PDB entry 6X00 | X-ray diffraction, 1.55 A resolution | chains A and C of the 3 polymer chains in the assembly

# Chain A
Molecule: H-2 class I histocompatibility antigen, D-B alpha chain
Organism: Mus musculus
Reference sequence: P01899 (HA11_MOUSE); residues 1-280 here correspond to UniProt positions 25-304 (UniProt number = residue number + 24)
Amino-acid sequence (281 residues; row label = number of the first residue in the row; numbering starts at 0):
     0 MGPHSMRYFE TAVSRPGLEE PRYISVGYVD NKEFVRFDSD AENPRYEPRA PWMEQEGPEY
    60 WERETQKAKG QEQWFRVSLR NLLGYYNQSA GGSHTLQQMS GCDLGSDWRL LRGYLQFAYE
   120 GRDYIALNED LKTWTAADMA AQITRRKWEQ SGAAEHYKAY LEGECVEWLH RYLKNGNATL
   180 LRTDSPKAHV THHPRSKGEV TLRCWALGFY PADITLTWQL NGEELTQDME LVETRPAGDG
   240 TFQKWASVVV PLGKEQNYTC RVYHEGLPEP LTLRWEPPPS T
Not modelled in the structure: 225-227, 277-280
Construct notes: initiating methionine (0)
Disulfide bonds: C101-C164, C203-C259
What the authors report for this chain:
  - conformationally variable residues (helix shift): E148 to A152

# Chain C
Molecule: Epitope from Neuraminidase Protein (NA-181-191)
Notes: EC 3.2.1.18
Reference sequence: P03468 (NRAM_I34A1); residues 1-11 here correspond to UniProt positions 181-191 (UniProt number = residue number + 180)
Amino-acid sequence (11 residues; row label = number of the first residue in the row):
     1 SGPDNGAVAV L
What the authors report for this chain:
  - conformationally variable residues: N5 to V8

# Chain A / chain C interface
Residue-residue contacts (48; chain A residue first):
  M5(A) with S1(C)
  Y7(A) with S1(C), hydrogen bond (side chain-backbone); G2(C)
  E9(A) with P3(C)
  E63(A) with S1(C), hydrogen bond; G2(C), hydrogen bond (side chain-backbone)
  K66(A) with S1(C), hydrogen bond; G2(C), hydrogen bond (side chain-backbone); P3(C)
  Q70(A) with P3(C); D4(C); N5(C), hydrogen bond (side chain-backbone)
  W73(A) with N5(C), hydrogen bond (side chain-backbone); G6(C); V8(C); A9(C), hydrogen bond (side chain-backbone); V10(C); L11(C), hydrophobic
  S77(A) with V10(C); L11(C), hydrogen bond (side chain-backbone)
  N80(A) with V10(C); L11(C), hydrogen bond (side chain-backbone)
  L81(A) with L11(C), hydrophobic
  Y84(A) with L11(C), hydrogen bond (side chain-backbone)
  L95(A) with L11(C), hydrophobic
  Q97(A) with P3(C); N5(C), hydrogen bond
  S99(A) with P3(C)
  Y123(A) with L11(C), hydrophobic
  T143(A) with L11(C), hydrogen bond (side chain-backbone)
  K146(A) with V10(C), hydrogen bond (side chain-backbone); L11(C), hydrogen bond (side chain-backbone)
  W147(A) with A9(C), hydrogen bond (side chain-backbone); V10(C), hydrogen bond (side chain-backbone); L11(C), hydrophobic
  A152(A) with V8(C), hydrophobic
  H155(A) with D4(C), hydrogen bond (side chain-backbone); A7(C); V8(C)
  Y156(A) with N5(C); V8(C)
  Y159(A) with S1(C), hydrogen bond (side chain-backbone); G2(C); P3(C)
  E163(A) with S1(C), hydrogen bond; G2(C)
  W167(A) with S1(C)
  Y171(A) with S1(C), hydrogen bond (side chain-backbone)
Other interface residues (no listed pair), chain A (31 interface residues in all): Y59, F74, V76, F116, I124, S150
The authors on this interface:
  - residue pairs: Q97(A)-N5(C) (hydrogen bond)
  - interface residues, chain A: H155(A)

# In short
31 residues of chain A and 11 residues of chain C are in contact; the contacts include 21 hydrogen bonds.
Among the polar pairs are Y7(A)-S1(C), E63(A)-S1(C) and E63(A)-G2(C). The authors report a hydrogen bond
between Q97(A) and N5(C). The paper reports the interface residue H155(A); conformational variability at
E148(A) and N5(C).
Here chain A is H-2 class I histocompatibility antigen, D-B alpha chain (Mus musculus) and chain C is Epitope
from Neuraminidase Protein (NA-181-191). Entry 6X00 (Structure of DbNA(11) peptides bound to H-2Db MHC-I) was
determined by X-ray diffraction together with 6WZY from the same study.
